Entry 8C1P (electron microscopy, 2.90 A resolution); this record covers chains D and E of the 8 polymer chains in the assembly.

[Chain D]
Molecule: Glutamate receptor 1 flip isoform
Organism: Rattus norvegicus
UniProt: P19490 (GRIA1_RAT), isoform P19490-2; the construct has insertions or renumbered stretches relative to UniProt, so the offset changes along the chain: -25 to -7 = UniProt 1-19; 2-889 = UniProt 20-907
Sequence (915 residues; row label = number of the first residue in the row; numbers below 1 keep their minus sign (Met-25 is residue -25)):
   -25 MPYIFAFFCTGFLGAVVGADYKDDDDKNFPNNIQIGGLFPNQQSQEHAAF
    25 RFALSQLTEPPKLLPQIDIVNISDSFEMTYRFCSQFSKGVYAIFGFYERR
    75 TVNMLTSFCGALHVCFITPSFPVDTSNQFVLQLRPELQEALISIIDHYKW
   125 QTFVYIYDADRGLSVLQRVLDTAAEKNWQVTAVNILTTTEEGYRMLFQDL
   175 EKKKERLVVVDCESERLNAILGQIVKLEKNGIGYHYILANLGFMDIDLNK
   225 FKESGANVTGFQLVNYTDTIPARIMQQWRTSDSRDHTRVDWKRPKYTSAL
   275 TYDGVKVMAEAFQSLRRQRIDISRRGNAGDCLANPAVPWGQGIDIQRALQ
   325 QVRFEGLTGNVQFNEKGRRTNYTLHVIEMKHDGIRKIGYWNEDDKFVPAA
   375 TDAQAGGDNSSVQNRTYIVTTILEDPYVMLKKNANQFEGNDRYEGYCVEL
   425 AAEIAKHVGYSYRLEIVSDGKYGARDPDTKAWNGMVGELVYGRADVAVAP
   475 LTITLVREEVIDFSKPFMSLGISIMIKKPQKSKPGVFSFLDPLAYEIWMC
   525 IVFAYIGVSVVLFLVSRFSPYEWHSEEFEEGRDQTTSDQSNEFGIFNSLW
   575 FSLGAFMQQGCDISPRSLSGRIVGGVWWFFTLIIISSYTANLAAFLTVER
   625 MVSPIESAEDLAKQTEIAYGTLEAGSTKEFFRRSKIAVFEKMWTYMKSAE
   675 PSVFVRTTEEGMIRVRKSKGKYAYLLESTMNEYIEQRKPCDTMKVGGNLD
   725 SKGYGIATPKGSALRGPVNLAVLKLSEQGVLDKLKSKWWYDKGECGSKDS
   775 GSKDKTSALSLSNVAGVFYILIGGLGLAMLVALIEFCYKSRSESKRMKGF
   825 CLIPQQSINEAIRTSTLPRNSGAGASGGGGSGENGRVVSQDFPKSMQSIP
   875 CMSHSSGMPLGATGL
Not modelled in the structure: -25 to 388, 544-564, 772-778, 816-889
Disulfides: Cys714-Cys769
Sequence notes: insertion (-6 to 1)
Small-molecule neighbours:
  - cyclothiazide (CYZ), molecule 1: Ile477, Pro490, Ser725, Lys726, Gly727
  - cyclothiazide (CYZ), molecule 2: Lys489, Pro490, Phe491, Met492, Ser493, Leu747, Ser750, Leu755, Asp756, Lys759
  - glutamic acid (GLU): Tyr446, Pro474, Thr476, Arg481, Leu646, Gly649, Ser650, Thr651, Leu699, Leu700, Glu701, Met704, Tyr728
UniProt features mapped onto this chain:
  - motif: Ala886 to Leu889 (PDZ-binding)
  - binding site (L-glutamate): Pro474, Thr476, Arg481, Ser650, Thr651, Glu701
  - modified residue (Phosphoserine): Ser627, Ser692, Ser831, Ser845
  - lipidation (S-palmitoyl cysteine): Cys585, Cys811
  - glycosylation (N-linked (GlcNAc...) asparagine): Asn45, Asn231, Asn239, Asn345, Asn383, Asn388

[Chain E]
Molecule: Voltage-dependent calcium channel gamma-3 subunit
Organism: Rattus norvegicus
UniProt: Q8VHX0 (CCG3_RAT); numbering as in UniProt (aligned over 2-315)
Sequence (314 residues; row label = number of the first residue in the row):
     2 RMCDRGIQMLITTVGAFAAFSLMTIAVGTDYWLYSRGVCRTKSTSDNETS
    52 RKNEEVMTHSGLWRTCCLEGAFRGVCKKIDHFPEDADYEQDTAEYLLRAV
   102 RASSVFPILSVTLLFFGGLCVAASEFHRSRHSVILSAGIFFVSAGLSNII
   152 GIIVYISANAGDPGQRDSKKSYSYGWSFYFGAFSFIIAEIVGVVAVHIYI
   202 EKHQQLRARSHSELLKKSTFARLPPYRYRFRRRSSSRSTEPRSRDLSPIS
   252 KGFHTIPSTDISMFTLSRDPSKLTMGTLLNSDRDHAFLQFHNSTPKEFKE
   302 SLHNNPANRRTTPV
Not modelled in the structure: 2-4, 43-55, 85-91, 162-171, 210-315
Disulfides: Cys40-Cys68, Cys67-Cys77
UniProt features mapped onto this chain:
  - modified residue: Ser248 (Phosphoserine)

[Interface between chain D and chain E]
Residue-residue contacts - 23 pairs, chain D then chain E:
  Tyr519(D) - Tyr180(E)  hydrogen bond
  Glu520(D) - Tyr173(E)  hydrogen bond
  Glu520(D) - Tyr175(E)  hydrogen bond
  Met523(D) - Ile153(E)  hydrophobic
  Met523(D) - Ile157(E)  hydrophobic
  Met523(D) - Phe179(E)  hydrophobic
  Cys524(D) - Ile154(E)  hydrophobic
  Phe527(D) - Ile150(E)
  Phe527(D) - Ile153(E)  hydrophobic
  Phe527(D) - Ala183(E)  hydrophobic
  Phe527(D) - Phe186(E)
  Ile530(D) - Phe186(E)  hydrophobic
  Val534(D) - Val143(E)  hydrophobic
  Val534(D) - Glu190(E)
  Val534(D) - Val194(E)  hydrophobic
  Val535(D) - Val143(E)  hydrophobic
  Phe537(D) - Val194(E)  hydrophobic
  Phe537(D) - Val197(E)  hydrophobic
  Phe537(D) - His198(E)
  Leu538(D) - Ile140(E)  hydrophobic
  Leu538(D) - Val197(E)  hydrophobic
  Arg541(D) - Ile201(E)
  Phe542(D) - Leu136(E)  hydrophobic
Other interface residues (no listed pair), chain D (15 interface residues in all): Ala528, Gly531, Ile569
Other interface residues (no listed pair), chain E (20 interface residues in all): Leu147, Ile187

[Overview]
15 residues of chain D and 20 residues of chain E are in contact; the contacts include 3 hydrogen bonds. Polar
pairs include Tyr519(D)-Tyr180(E), Glu520(D)-Tyr173(E) and Glu520(D)-Tyr175(E). Ligands of chain D:
cyclothiazide and glutamic acid. Curated annotation (UniProt) lists 6 L-glutamate-binding residues on chain D.
Chain D is Glutamate receptor 1 flip isoform and chain E is Voltage-dependent calcium channel gamma-3 subunit,
both from Rattus norvegicus; the structure, Active state homomeric GluA1 AMPA receptor in complex with TARP
gamma 3, was determined by electron microscopy together with 8C1Q, 8C1R, 8C1S, 8C2H, 8C2I, 8P3Q and 9 further
entries from the same study.
